8TDN - chains A and B of the 5 polymer chains in the assembly; structure by electron microscopy, 3.10 A resolution.

[Chain A (and B)]
Protein: Transthyretin
From: Homo sapiens
Notes: chain B of this document is another copy of the same molecule, construct and numbering; everything in this record applies to it too
UniProtKB: P02766 (TTHY_HUMAN); residues -19 to 127 here correspond to UniProt positions 1-147 (UniProt number = residue number + 20)
Sequence (147 residues; each row starts with the number of its first residue; numbers below 1 keep their minus sign (Met-19 is residue -19)):
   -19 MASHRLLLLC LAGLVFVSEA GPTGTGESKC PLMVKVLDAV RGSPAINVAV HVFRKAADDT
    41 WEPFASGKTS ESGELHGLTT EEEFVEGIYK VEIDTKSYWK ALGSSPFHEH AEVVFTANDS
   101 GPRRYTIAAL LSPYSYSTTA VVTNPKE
Disordered / not traced: -19 to 10, 36-56, 125-127
Construct notes: variant Ser84 (Ile104 in P02766)
Curated features (UniProtKB/Swiss-Prot):
  - binding site (L-thyroxine): Lys15, Glu54, Ser117
  - modified residue: Cys10 (Sulfocysteine), Glu42 (4-carboxyglutamate), Ser52 (Phosphoserine)
  - glycosylation: Asn98 (N-linked (GlcNAc...) asparagine)
Reported in the primary citation:
  - contacts within the chain: Leu58-Ser84 (hydrophobic contact)

[Chain A / chain B interface]
Pairs across the interface - 219 pairs, chain A then chain B:
  Leu12(A) with Pro11(B); Leu12(B); Met13(B), hydrogen bond (backbone-backbone)
  Met13(A) with Met13(B)
  Val14(A) with Met13(B), hydrogen bond (backbone-backbone); Val14(B); Lys15(B), hydrogen bond (backbone-backbone)
  Lys15(A) with Lys15(B)
  Val16(A) with Lys15(B), hydrogen bond (backbone-backbone); Val16(B); Leu17(B), hydrogen bond (backbone-backbone)
  Leu17(A) with Leu17(B), hydrogen bond (backbone-backbone); Asp18(B)
  Asp18(A) with Lys15(B); Leu17(B); Asp18(B), hydrogen bond (backbone-backbone); Ala19(B), hydrogen bond (backbone-backbone)
  Ala19(A) with Ala19(B)
  Val20(A) with Ala19(B), hydrogen bond (backbone-backbone); Val20(B); Arg21(B), hydrogen bond (backbone-backbone)
  Arg21(A) with Arg21(B)
  Gly22(A) with Arg21(B), hydrogen bond (backbone-backbone); Gly22(B); Ser23(B), hydrogen bond (backbone-backbone)
  Ser23(A) with Ser23(B), hydrogen bond (side chain-backbone); Pro24(B); Ser115(B), hydrogen bond (backbone-side chain); Tyr116(B)
  Pro24(A) with Pro24(B); Ala25(B), hydrogen bond (backbone-backbone); Ser115(B)
  Ala25(A) with Ala25(B); Pro113(B)
  Ile26(A) with Ala25(B), hydrogen bond (backbone-backbone); Ile26(B); Asn27(B), hydrogen bond (backbone-backbone)
  Asn27(A) with Asn27(B), hydrogen bond; Leu111(B); Pro113(B)
  Val28(A) with Ile26(B), hydrophobic; Asn27(B), hydrogen bond (backbone-backbone); Val28(B); Ala29(B), hydrogen bond (backbone-backbone)
  Ala29(A) with Ala29(B)
  Val30(A) with Ala29(B), hydrogen bond (backbone-backbone); Val30(B); His31(B), hydrogen bond (backbone-backbone)
  His31(A) with His31(B)
  Val32(A) with His31(B), hydrogen bond (backbone-backbone); Val32(B); Phe33(B), hydrogen bond (backbone-backbone)
  Phe33(A) with Phe33(B), hydrophobic
  Arg34(A) with Pro11(B); Leu12(B); Phe33(B), hydrogen bond (backbone-backbone); Arg34(B); Lys35(B), hydrogen bond (backbone-backbone)
  Gly57(A) with Gly57(B)
  Leu58(A) with Gly57(B); Leu58(B), hydrogen bond (backbone-backbone)
  Thr59(A) with Leu58(B), hydrogen bond (backbone-backbone); Thr59(B); Thr60(B), hydrogen bond (backbone-backbone)
  Thr60(A) with Thr60(B)
  Glu61(A) with Thr60(B), hydrogen bond (backbone-backbone); Glu61(B); Glu62(B), hydrogen bond (backbone-backbone)
  Glu62(A) with Glu62(B)
  Glu63(A) with Lys35(B), salt bridge; Glu62(B), hydrogen bond (backbone-backbone); Glu63(B), hydrogen bond (backbone-backbone)
  Phe64(A) with Glu63(B), hydrogen bond (backbone-backbone); Phe64(B); Val65(B), hydrogen bond (backbone-backbone)
  Val65(A) with Val65(B)
  Glu66(A) with Val65(B), hydrogen bond (backbone-backbone); Glu66(B); Gly67(B), hydrogen bond (backbone-backbone)
  Gly67(A) with Gly67(B); Ile68(B), hydrogen bond (backbone-backbone); Tyr69(B)
  Ile68(A) with Ile68(B); Tyr69(B), hydrogen bond (backbone-backbone)
  Tyr69(A) with Asn27(B), hydrogen bond (side chain-backbone); Tyr69(B); Leu111(B), hydrophobic
  Lys70(A) with Tyr69(B), hydrogen bond (backbone-backbone); Lys70(B); Val71(B), hydrogen bond (backbone-backbone)
  Val71(A) with Val71(B); Leu110(B), hydrophobic; Leu111(B), hydrophobic
  Glu72(A) with Val71(B), hydrogen bond (backbone-backbone); Glu72(B); Ile73(B), hydrogen bond (backbone-backbone); Thr75(B)
  Ile73(A) with Ile73(B), hydrophobic; Asp74(B), hydrogen bond (backbone-backbone)
  Asp74(A) with Asp74(B); Lys76(B), salt bridge
  Thr75(A) with Asp74(B), hydrogen bond (backbone-backbone); Thr75(B); Lys76(B), hydrogen bond (backbone-backbone)
  Lys76(A) with Lys76(B)
  Ser77(A) with Lys76(B), hydrogen bond (backbone-backbone); Ser77(B); Tyr78(B), hydrogen bond (backbone-backbone)
  Tyr78(A) with Tyr78(B), hydrophobic; Ala97(B), hydrophobic
  Trp79(A) with Tyr78(B), hydrogen bond (backbone-backbone); Trp79(B); Phe95(B)
  Lys80(A) with Trp79(B), hydrogen bond (backbone-backbone); Lys80(B); Ala81(B), hydrogen bond (backbone-backbone)
  Ala81(A) with Leu58(B); Ala81(B), hydrogen bond (backbone-backbone); Leu82(B)
  Leu82(A) with Trp79(B); Leu82(B), hydrogen bond (backbone-backbone); Gly83(B), hydrogen bond (backbone-backbone)
  Gly83(A) with Leu58(B); Gly83(B)
  Ser84(A) with Gly83(B); Ser84(B); Ser85(B), hydrogen bond (backbone-backbone); Pro86(B)
  Ser85(A) with Ser85(B); Pro86(B); His88(B), hydrogen bond
  Pro86(A) with Pro86(B)
  Phe87(A) with Pro86(B), hydrogen bond (backbone-backbone); Phe87(B), hydrogen bond (backbone-backbone)
  His88(A) with Phe87(B); His88(B), hydrogen bond (backbone-backbone)
  Glu89(A) with His88(B), hydrogen bond (backbone-backbone); Glu89(B)
  His90(A) with Glu89(B), hydrogen bond (backbone-backbone); His90(B); Ala91(B), hydrogen bond (backbone-backbone)
  Ala91(A) with Ala91(B)
  Glu92(A) with Ala91(B), hydrogen bond (backbone-backbone); Glu92(B); Val93(B), hydrogen bond (backbone-backbone)
  Val93(A) with Val93(B)
  Val94(A) with Val93(B), hydrogen bond (backbone-backbone); Val94(B); Phe95(B), hydrogen bond (backbone-backbone)
  Phe95(A) with Phe95(B), hydrophobic
  Thr96(A) with Phe95(B), hydrogen bond (backbone-backbone); Thr96(B); Ala97(B), hydrogen bond (backbone-backbone)
  Ala97(A) with Ala97(B)
  Asn98(A) with Ala97(B), hydrogen bond (backbone-backbone); Asn98(B), hydrogen bond; Asp99(B), hydrogen bond (backbone-backbone)
  Asp99(A) with Asp99(B)
  Ser100(A) with Asp99(B), hydrogen bond (backbone-backbone); Ser100(B)
  Gly101(A) with Ser100(B); Gly101(B)
  Pro102(A) with Gly101(B); Pro102(B); Arg103(B), hydrogen bond (backbone-backbone)
  Arg103(A) with Asp99(B), salt bridge; Gly101(B); Arg103(B)
  Arg104(A) with Arg103(B), hydrogen bond (backbone-backbone); Arg104(B); Tyr105(B), hydrogen bond (backbone-backbone)
  Tyr105(A) with Asp74(B), hydrogen bond; Tyr105(B), hydrophobic
  Thr106(A) with Tyr105(B), hydrogen bond (backbone-backbone); Thr106(B); Ile107(B), hydrogen bond (backbone-backbone)
  Ile107(A) with Ile107(B)
  Ala108(A) with Ile107(B), hydrogen bond (backbone-backbone); Ala108(B); Ala109(B), hydrogen bond (backbone-backbone)
  Ala109(A) with Ala109(B); Leu110(B), hydrogen bond (backbone-backbone); Ser112(B), hydrogen bond (backbone-side chain)
  Leu110(A) with Leu110(B); Ser112(B)
  Leu111(A) with Leu110(B), hydrogen bond (backbone-backbone); Leu111(B); Ser112(B), hydrogen bond (backbone-side chain)
  Ser112(A) with Ser112(B), hydrogen bond (backbone-side chain)
  Pro113(A) with Ser112(B); Pro113(B)
  Tyr114(A) with Ala109(B); Ser112(B); Pro113(B), hydrogen bond (backbone-backbone); Tyr114(B); Ser115(B), hydrogen bond (backbone-backbone); Ser117(B); Thr119(B), hydrogen bond
  Ser115(A) with Ser115(B); Ser117(B)
  Tyr116(A) with Ser115(B), hydrogen bond (backbone-backbone); Tyr116(B); Ser117(B), hydrogen bond (backbone-side chain)
  Ser117(A) with Ser117(B), hydrogen bond (backbone-side chain); Thr118(B), hydrogen bond (backbone-backbone)
  Thr118(A) with Thr118(B)
  Thr119(A) with Thr118(B), hydrogen bond (backbone-backbone); Thr119(B); Ala120(B), hydrogen bond (backbone-backbone)
  Ala120(A) with Ala120(B)
  Val121(A) with Thr106(B); Ala120(B), hydrogen bond (backbone-backbone); Val121(B); Val122(B), hydrogen bond (backbone-backbone)
  Val122(A) with Val122(B)
  Thr123(A) with Val122(B), hydrogen bond (backbone-backbone); Thr123(B); Asn124(B), hydrogen bond (backbone-backbone)
  Asn124(A) with Asn124(B), hydrogen bond
Other interface residues (no listed pair), chain A (93 interface residues in all): Pro11, Lys35

[Overview]
The chain A/chain B interface involves 93 residues from each chain, with 100 hydrogen bonds and 3 salt
bridges. Polar pairs include Glu63(A)-Lys35(B), Asp74(A)-Lys76(B) and Arg103(A)-Asp99(B). UniProt lists 3
L-thyroxine-binding residues on chain A. The paper reports contacts within the chain involving Leu58(A) and
Ser84(A).
Chain A and chain B are both Transthyretin (Homo sapiens); the structure, Cryo-EM structure of cardiac amyloid
fibril from a variant ATTR I84S amyloidosis patient-3, wild-type morphology, was determined by electron
microscopy (same publication as 8TDO, 8E7E and 8E7J).
